PDB entry 6VQW | electron microscopy, 3.42 A resolution | chains E and F of the 11 polymer chains in the assembly

== Chain E (and F) ==
Molecule: CRISPR-associated protein Csy3
Organism: Pseudomonas aeruginosa
Notes: chain F of this document is another copy of the same molecule, construct and numbering; everything in this record applies to it too
Reference sequence: A0A444M080 (A0A444M080_PSEAI); residues 20-360 here correspond to UniProt positions 2-342 (UniProt number = residue number - 18)
Chain sequence (360 residues; row label = number of the first residue in the row):
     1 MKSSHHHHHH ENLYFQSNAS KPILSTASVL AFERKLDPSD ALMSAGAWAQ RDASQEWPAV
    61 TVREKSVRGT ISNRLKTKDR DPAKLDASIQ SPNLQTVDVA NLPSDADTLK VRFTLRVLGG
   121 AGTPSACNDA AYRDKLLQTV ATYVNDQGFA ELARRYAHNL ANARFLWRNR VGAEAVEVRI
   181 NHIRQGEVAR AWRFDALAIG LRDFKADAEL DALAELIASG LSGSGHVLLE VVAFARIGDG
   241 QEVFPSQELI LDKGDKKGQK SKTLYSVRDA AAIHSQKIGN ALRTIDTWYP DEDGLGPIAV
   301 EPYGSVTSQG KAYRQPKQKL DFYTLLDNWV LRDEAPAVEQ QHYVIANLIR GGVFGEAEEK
Disordered / not traced: 1-23, 357-360 (chain F: 1-22, 357-360)
Differences from the reference sequence: expression tag (1-19)

== Chain E / chain F interface ==
Contacting residue pairs (59):
  Glu33(E) - Arg168(F)  salt bridge
  Arg34(E) - Glu242(F)  salt bridge
  Asp37(E) - Gln241(F)
  Pro38(E) - Gln241(F)
  Ser39(E) - Gly240(F)  hydrogen bond (side chain-backbone)
  Leu42(E) - Ser104(F)
  Arg112(E) - Ser104(F)
  Arg112(E) - Asp239(F)  salt bridge
  Thr114(E) - Asp239(F)  hydrogen bond (side chain-backbone)
  Thr114(E) - Gln241(F)  hydrogen bond (backbone-side chain)
  Arg116(E) - Val171(F)
  Arg116(E) - Gly172(F)  hydrogen bond (side chain-backbone)
  Arg116(E) - Ile237(F)
  Arg116(E) - Gln241(F)
  Ala126(E) - Ser308(F)
  Cys127(E) - Ser308(F)  hydrogen bond (backbone-backbone)
  Cys127(E) - Gln309(F)
  Cys127(E) - Gly310(F)
  Asn128(E) - Gln309(F)
  Arg133(E) - Gln309(F)  hydrogen bond
  Arg184(E) - Glu174(F)
  Gln185(E) - Arg236(F)
  His226(E) - Ala173(F)
  His226(E) - Glu174(F)  salt bridge
  Leu228(E) - Gly238(F)
  Leu249(E) - Ser66(F)
  Leu249(E) - Leu94(F)  hydrophobic
  Leu249(E) - Gln95(F)
  Tyr265(E) - Arg63(F)
  Tyr265(E) - Glu64(F)
  Tyr265(E) - Lys65(F)
  Val267(E) - Arg63(F)
  Arg268(E) - Asp105(F)  salt bridge
  His274(E) - Ser66(F)  hydrogen bond (side chain-backbone)
  Gln276(E) - Lys65(F)  hydrogen bond
  Gln276(E) - Ser66(F)  hydrogen bond (side chain-backbone)
  Gln276(E) - Val67(F)
  Glu301(E) - Thr70(F)
  Tyr303(E) - Asn73(F)
  Tyr303(E) - Leu75(F)
  Ser305(E) - Thr70(F)
  Ser305(E) - Ile89(F)
  Thr307(E) - Arg68(F)
  Gly310(E) - Asp86(F)
  Gly310(E) - Ile89(F)
  Lys311(E) - Asp86(F)
  Ala312(E) - Asp86(F)  hydrogen bond (backbone-side chain)
  Ala312(E) - Ile89(F)  hydrophobic
  Gln315(E) - Pro82(F)
  Gln315(E) - Leu85(F)
  Pro316(E) - Arg80(F)
  Pro316(E) - Leu85(F)
  Lys317(E) - Arg80(F)
  Tyr323(E) - Ser72(F)  hydrogen bond (side chain-backbone)
  Tyr323(E) - Asn73(F)  hydrogen bond (side chain-backbone)
  Tyr323(E) - Arg74(F)
  Asp327(E) - Arg74(F)  salt bridge
  Val353(E) - Ser72(F)
  Gly355(E) - Arg74(F)
Other interface residues (no listed pair), chain E (46 interface residues in all): Asp40, Leu118, Ser125, Gly186, Glu248, Ser275, Pro302, Val306, Glu356
Other interface residues (no listed pair), chain F (42 interface residues in all): Ile71, Gln90, Thr96, Asn101, Pro103, Phe244, Gly258

== Overview ==
46 residues of chain E face 42 of chain F across their interface, with 12 hydrogen bonds and 6 salt bridges.
Among the polar pairs are Glu33(E)-Arg168(F), Arg34(E)-Glu242(F) and Arg112(E)-Asp239(F).
Both chains are CRISPR-associated protein Csy3 (Pseudomonas aeruginosa). Entry 6VQW (Type I-F CRISPR-Csy
complex with its inhibitor AcrF8) was determined by electron microscopy (same publication as 6VQV and 6VQX).
